PDB entry 5DNF | X-ray diffraction, 2.55 A resolution | chains B and D of the 9 polymer chains in the assembly

[Chain B (and D)]
Name: C-C motif chemokine 5
Organism: Homo sapiens
Notes: engineered mutation(s): S4TNR; chain D of this document is another copy of the same molecule, construct and numbering; everything in this record applies to it too
UniProtKB: P13501 (CCL5_HUMAN); residues 4-68 here correspond to UniProt positions 27-91 (UniProt number = residue number + 23)
Amino-acid sequence (65 residues; numbered 4 to 68; the number before each row is that of its first residue):
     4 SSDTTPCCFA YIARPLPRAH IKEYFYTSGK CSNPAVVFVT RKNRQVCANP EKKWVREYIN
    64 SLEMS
Cystine bridges: C10-C34, C11-C50
What the authors report for this chain:
  - binding site for n,O6-disulfo-glucosamine: K55, K56, R59

[Interface between chain B and chain D]
Pairs across the interface (27):
  F12(B) with K33(D), hydrogen bond (backbone-side chain)
  A13(B) with G32(D); K33(D)
  Y14(B) with G32(D)
  I15(B) with T30(D); G32(D)
  R17(B) with P53(D); E54(D); R59(D)
  L19(B) with Y29(D)
  P20(B) with Y29(D)
  A22(B) with M67(D)
  H23(B) with I62(D); N63(D), hydrogen bond; E66(D); M67(D)
  T43(B) with E66(D), hydrogen bond
  R44(B) with E66(D), hydrogen bond (side chain-backbone); M67(D); S68(D)
  K45(B) with L65(D); E66(D), hydrogen bond (backbone-side chain); S68(D), hydrogen bond (side chain-backbone)
  R47(B) with E26(D), salt bridge; Y27(D), hydrogen bond (side chain-backbone); E66(D)
  V49(B) with Y29(D), hydrophobic
Other interface residues (no listed pair), chain D (17 interface residues in all): F28, S31

[Summary]
Chain B and chain D form an interface of 14 and 17 residues respectively; the contacts include 7 hydrogen
bonds and 1 salt bridge. Polar contacts include R47(B)-E26(D), F12(B)-K33(D) and H23(B)-N63(D). The paper
reports a binding site for n,O6-disulfo-glucosamine at K55(B), K56(B) and R59(B).
Chain B and chain D are both C-C motif chemokine 5 (Homo sapiens); the structure, Crystal structure of CC
chemokine 5 (CCL5) oligomer in complex with heparin, was determined by X-ray diffraction, deposited together
with 5D65, 5CMD, 5COR and 5COY.
